Entry 6O5F (X-ray diffraction, 2.50 A resolution); this record covers chains B and D of the 4 polymer chains in the assembly.

[Chain B]
Molecule: ATP-dependent RNA helicase DDX3X
From: Homo sapiens
Notes: EC 3.6.4.13
UniProtKB: O00571 (DDX3X_HUMAN); residue numbers follow UniProt; this construct covers 132-607
Chain sequence (476 residues; each row starts with the number of its first residue):
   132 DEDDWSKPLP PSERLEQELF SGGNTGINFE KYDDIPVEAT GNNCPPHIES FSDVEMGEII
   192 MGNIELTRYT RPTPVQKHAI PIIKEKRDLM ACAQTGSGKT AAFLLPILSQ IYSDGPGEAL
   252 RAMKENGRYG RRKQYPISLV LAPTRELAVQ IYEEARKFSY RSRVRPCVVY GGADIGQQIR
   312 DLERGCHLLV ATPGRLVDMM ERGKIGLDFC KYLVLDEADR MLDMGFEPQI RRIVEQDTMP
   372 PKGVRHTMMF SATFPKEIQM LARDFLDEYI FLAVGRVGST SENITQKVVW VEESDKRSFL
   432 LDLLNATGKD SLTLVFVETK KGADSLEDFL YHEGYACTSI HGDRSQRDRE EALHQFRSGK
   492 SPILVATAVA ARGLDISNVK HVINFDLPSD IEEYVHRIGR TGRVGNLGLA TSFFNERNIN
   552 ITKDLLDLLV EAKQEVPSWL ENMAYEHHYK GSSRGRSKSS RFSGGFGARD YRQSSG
Unresolved in the structure: 132-133, 152-161, 255-263, 406-412, 504-507, 581-607
UniProt features mapped onto this chain:
  - region: Pro139 to Gly172 (Interaction with CHUK), Ala250 to Arg259 (Involved in stimulation of ATPase activity by DNA and RNA, nucleic acid binding and unwinding and HIV-1 replication)
  - motif: Glu180 to Lys208 (Q motif), Asp347 to Asp350 (DEAD box)
  - binding site (ATP): Tyr200 to Gln207, Ala224 to Thr231
  - modified residue: Ser181 (Phosphoserine), Ser183 (Phosphoserine), Ser240 (Phosphoserine), Ser269 (Phosphoserine), Ser429 (Phosphoserine), Thr438 (Phosphothreonine), Ser442 (Phosphoserine), Ser456 (Phosphoserine), Thr469 (Phosphothreonine), Ser470 (Phosphoserine), Ser520 (Phosphoserine), Thr542 (Phosphothreonine), Ser543 (Phosphoserine), Arg592 (Omega-N-methylarginine), Ser594 (Phosphoserine), Ser605 (Phosphoserine)
  - cross-link: Lys215 (Glycyl lysine isopeptide (Lys-Gly) (interchain with G-Cter in SUMO2))
  - natural variant: Ile214 (I214T: In MRXSSB), Ala233 (A233V: In MRXSSB; deletion: In MRXSSB), Leu235 (L235P: In MRXSSB), Arg294 (R294T: In a breast cancer sample), Val300 (V300F: In MRXSSB), Arg326 (R326H: In MRXSSB), Arg351 (R351Q: In MRXSSB), Arg362 (R362C: In MRXSSB), Arg376 (R376C: In MRXSSB), Leu392 (L392P: In MRXSSB), Gln417 (Q417P: In MRXSSB), Arg475 (R475G: In MRXSSB), 9 further natural variant entries in UniProt
  - mutagenesis: Lys138 (K138R: Partial loss of ubiquitination by RNF39), Pro142 to Glu144 (Loss of interaction with TRAF3, reduced TRAF3 'K-63'-linked autoubiquitination), Ser152 (S152A: Reduces total phosphorylation by 60%. No effect on interaction with IKBKE), Lys162 (K162R: Partial loss of ubiquitination by RNF39), Ser181 (S181A: Greatly impairs phosphorylation by TBK1 and fails to synergize with TBK1 in IFNB1 induction; when associated with A-183; A-240 and A-269), Ser183 (S183A: Greatly impairs phosphorylation by TBK1 and fails to synergize with TBK1 in IFN-beta induction; when associated with A-181; A-240 and A-269), Tyr200 (Y200A: No effect on general translation; when associated with A-207; A-230; A-347 and A-348), Gln207 (Q207A: Does not promote the translation of HIV-1 RNA. No effect on general translation; when associated with A-200; A-230: A-347 and A-348), Lys230 (K230A: No effect on general translation; when associated with A-200; A-207; A-347 and A-348; K230E: Complete loss of ATPase and RNA-unwinding activities. Loss of HIV-1 mRNA nuclear export ...), Ser240 (S240A: Greatly impairs phosphorylation by TBK1 and fails to synergize with TBK1 in IFN-beta induction; when associated with A-181; A-183 and A-269), Ser269 (S269A: Greatly impairs phosphorylation by TBK1 and fails to synergize with TBK1 in IFN-beta induction; when associated with A-181; A-183 and A-240), Thr275 to Glu277 (Increased NF-kappa-B-mediated transcriptional activity, contrary to wild-type which is inhibitory in this experimental setting), 10 further mutagenesis entries in UniProt
Reported in the primary citation:
  - binding site for the 28-nt RNA strand: Ser181, Ser183, Thr201, Arg202, Lys451, Gly473, Arg480, Thr498, His578, His579
  - binding site for the 28-nt RNA strand (chain D): Ser520, Asn551

[Chain D]
Molecule: 28-nt RNA strand
Sequence (28 nucleotides; each row starts with the number of its first residue):
     1 CAAGGUCAUU CGCAAGAGUG GCCUUGCG
Unresolved in the structure: 1-3, 28

[Chain B / chain D interface]
Residue-residue contacts (26):
  Ser181(B) - G16(D)  hydrogen bond to the phosphate
  Ser181(B) - A17(D)  hydrogen bond to the phosphate
  Ser183(B) - G16(D)  hydrogen bond to the sugar
  Thr201(B) - A14(D)  sugar contact
  Thr201(B) - A15(D)  hydrogen bond to the sugar
  Arg202(B) - A15(D)  salt bridge to the phosphate
  Arg202(B) - G16(D)  salt bridge to the phosphate
  Glu449(B) - U24(D)  sugar contact
  Thr450(B) - C23(D)  phosphate contact
  Thr450(B) - U24(D)  phosphate contact
  Lys451(B) - U24(D)  salt bridge to the phosphate
  Lys451(B) - U25(D)  phosphate contact
  His472(B) - U25(D)  phosphate contact
  Gly473(B) - U25(D)  hydrogen bond to the phosphate
  Gly473(B) - G26(D)  phosphate contact
  Arg480(B) - G26(D)  salt bridge to the phosphate
  Thr498(B) - U24(D)  hydrogen bond to the phosphate
  Thr498(B) - U25(D)  hydrogen bond to the phosphate
  Ala499(B) - U24(D)  sugar contact
  Val500(B) - U25(D)  phosphate contact
  Val500(B) - G26(D)  phosphate contact
  Lys554(B) - A14(D)  sugar contact
  His578(B) - G12(D)  hydrogen bond to the sugar
  His578(B) - C13(D)  salt bridge to the phosphate
  His579(B) - C13(D)  hydrogen bond to the phosphate
  His579(B) - A14(D)  salt bridge to the phosphate
Other interface residues (no listed pair), chain B (19 interface residues in all): Glu180, Asp184, Tyr580

[Summary]
Chain B and chain D form an interface of 19 and 10 residues respectively, with 9 hydrogen bonds and 6 salt
bridges. Polar pairs include Ser183(B)-G16(D), Thr201(B)-A15(D) and His578(B)-G12(D). The paper reports a
binding site for the 28-nt RNA strand at Ser181(B), Ser183(B) and Thr201(B) among others; a binding site for
the 28-nt RNA strand (chain D) at Ser520(B) and Asn551(B).
Chain B is ATP-dependent RNA helicase DDX3X (Homo sapiens) and chain D is a 28-nt RNA strand; the structure,
Crystal structure of DEAD-box RNA helicase DDX3X at pre-unwound state, was determined by X-ray diffraction.
